PDB entry 6RAO | electron microscopy, 3.10 A resolution | chains H and I of the 10 polymer chains in the assembly

== Chain H ==
Name: Afp9
Source organism: Serratia entomophila
UniProtKB: Q6HAD0 (Q6HAD0_9GAMM); numbering as in UniProt (aligned over 1-140)
Sequence (140 residues; numbered 1 to 140; the number before each row is that of its first residue):
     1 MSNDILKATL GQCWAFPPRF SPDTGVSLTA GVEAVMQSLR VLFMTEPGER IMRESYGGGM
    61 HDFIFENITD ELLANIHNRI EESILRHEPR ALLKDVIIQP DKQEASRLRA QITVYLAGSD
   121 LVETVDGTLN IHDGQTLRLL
Disordered / not traced: 1-3, 118-129

== Chain I ==
Name: Afp11
Source organism: Serratia entomophila
UniProtKB: Q6HAC8 (Q6HAC8_9GAMM); the construct has insertions or renumbered stretches relative to UniProt, so the offset changes along the chain: 1-572 = UniProt 1-572; 575-605 = UniProt 577-607
Sequence (607 residues; numbered 1 to 605 plus 4 insertion-coded residues; 2 numbers in that range are skipped by the numbering (no residue carries them; nothing is unmodelled there); the number before each row is that of its first residue; a row labelled like 572A-572D holds insertion residues (572A, then the next letters in order)):
     1 MSDLEQLKQI LGNGLTDQTF LLEPRTGKGL LNLMAKYTEA VPFAGHTDAD WKDFWMAGCT
    61 LEALSDIYQY PGLAEKKLPV QQAFLLALLH LLETPRAMLN TVPARHRSLY YRDLLGFAPR
   121 APQPDSVAVS FTLQRNSSPY ALPAGSLLDG GQDSAGNSIT YQTDDSLLIT GQQLEQLCWT
   181 AQVGETWKRY TAIDSATGVT LPAEGLRLFT ATGQGTDTKE KAPELYLGFS GTSAQDTLSL
   241 YWSVRASSAL DVTWWYYQGT KWASLDAELQ DNTASLSVSN LWRARLPADS QPGSGLPQDD
   301 EPLEAGYYWI KGTLKENKEA KDENSPAEAM PQLQAVLANA MTATLNVAQA IDDSHFSQPL
   361 PANTINQLVT PVAAISDVRQ PLPSVGGQPR ETEMAMLQRA APRIAHRQRA ITWNNMRSLL
   421 MEHYPEIFDV RFPDVDKLSR LPALEVQSLM VIPDGRYGDN DDALRPALSN GRLSRMAQWL
   481 SQYTSLWAAP TLKNPKYIDV TARYRVTFVV GIRPDYGYRQ LAAQLQHDYM PWATDRRQAV
   541 TPGNQVDYYQ LLATLQQSPL VQSVNALVLS HD
572A-572D VIDE
   575 TGKPTSMETQ STVTARDDEV LILCPEGETH V
Disordered / not traced: 1-18, 178-221, 263-333, 457-462, 511-513, 537-541, 572A-572D, 593-605

== How chain H and chain I interact ==
Pairs across the interface - 9 pairs, chain H then chain I:
  Trp14(H) with Val80(I)
  Phe20(H) with Phe43(I); Phe54(I), hydrophobic
  Ser21(H) with Phe43(I); Phe54(I)
  Pro22(H) with Phe43(I); Asp53(I)
  Gly25(H) with Phe54(I)
  Val26(H) with Val80(I), hydrophobic
Interface residues without a listed pair, chain I (7 interface residues in all): Ala49, Trp51, Gln81

== Overview ==
6 residues of chain H and 7 residues of chain I are in contact.
Here chain H is Afp9 and chain I is Afp11, both from Serratia entomophila. Entry 6RAO (Cryo-EM structure of
the anti-feeding prophage (AFP) baseplate, 6-fold symmetrised) was determined by electron microscopy,
deposited together with 6RBK, 6RBN, 6RGL, 6RAP and 6RC8.
